Entry 7SKQ (X-ray diffraction, 3.16 A resolution); this record covers chains A and B.

== Chain A (and B) ==
Protein: 3C-like proteinase
Source organism: Bat SARS CoV Rf1/2004
Notes: EC 3.4.19.12, 3.4.22.69; chain B of this document is another copy of the same molecule, construct and numbering; everything in this record applies to it too
UniProtKB: Q0QDZ2 (Q0QDZ2_SARS); residues 2-316 here correspond to UniProt positions 1536-1850 (UniProt number = residue number + 1534)
Sequence (319 residues; each row starts with the number of its first residue; numbers below 1 keep their minus sign (Gly-2 is residue -2)):
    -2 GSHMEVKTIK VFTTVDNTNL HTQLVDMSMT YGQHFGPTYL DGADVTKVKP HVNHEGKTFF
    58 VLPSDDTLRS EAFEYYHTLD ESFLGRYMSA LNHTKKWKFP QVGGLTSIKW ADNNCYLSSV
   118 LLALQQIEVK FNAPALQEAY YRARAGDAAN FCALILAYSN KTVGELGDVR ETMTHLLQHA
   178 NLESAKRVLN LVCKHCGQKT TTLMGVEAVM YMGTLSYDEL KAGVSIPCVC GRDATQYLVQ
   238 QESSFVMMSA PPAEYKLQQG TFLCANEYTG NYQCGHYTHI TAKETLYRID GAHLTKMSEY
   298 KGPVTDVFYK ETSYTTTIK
Unresolved in the structure: -2 to 2, 316 (chain B: -2 to 5, 61-66, 316)
Modified positions: Cys112 (cysteinesulfonic acid; OCS)
Construct notes: expression tag (-2 to 1)
Metal / ion sites: Zn2+ site 1: His90, Asp109 (shared with Cys271(B) of chain B); Zn2+ site 2: Cys190, Cys193, Cys225, Cys227; Zn2+ site 3: Cys271 (shared with His90(B), Asp109(B) of chain B)
Residues lining bound ligands: TTT (5-amino-2-methyl-N-[(1R)-1-naphthalen-1-ylethyl]benzamide): Leu163, Gly164, Asp165, Glu168, Pro248, Pro249, Tyr265, Gly267, Asn268, Tyr269, Gln270, Tyr274, Thr302
Reported in the primary citation:
  - binding site for TTT: Asp165, Val226, Pro248, Pro249, Gln270
  - conformationally variable residues (side-chain flip): Leu163

== Interface between chain A and chain B ==
Residue-residue contacts - 30 pairs, chain A then chain B:
  Ala40(A) - Asn50(B)
  Asp41(A) - His48(B)  hydrogen bond (backbone-side chain)
  His48(A) - Asp41(B)  hydrogen bond (side chain-backbone)
  Asn50(A) - Asn157(B)  hydrogen bond (side chain-backbone)
  Asn50(A) - Lys158(B)
  Asn50(A) - Thr159(B)
  Lys54(A) - Glu162(B)  salt bridge
  His90(A) - Cys271(B)  hydrogen bond
  Lys93(A) - Asn268(B)
  Lys93(A) - Cys271(B)
  Lys95(A) - Asn268(B)  hydrogen bond
  Trp107(A) - His273(B)
  Trp107(A) - Asp287(B)
  Ala108(A) - Asn110(B)
  Asp109(A) - Asn110(B)  hydrogen bond (backbone-side chain)
  Asn110(A) - Ala108(B)
  Asn110(A) - Asp109(B)  hydrogen bond (side chain-backbone)
  Asn110(A) - Asn110(B)
  Thr159(A) - Asn50(B)  hydrogen bond
  Glu162(A) - Lys54(B)  salt bridge
  Thr266(A) - Lys106(B)
  Asn268(A) - Lys93(B)
  Asn268(A) - Lys95(B)  hydrogen bond
  Cys271(A) - His90(B)
  Cys271(A) - Lys93(B)
  Cys271(A) - Trp94(B)  hydrogen bond
  Cys271(A) - Asp109(B)  hydrogen bond
  His273(A) - Trp107(B)
  Asp287(A) - Trp107(B)
  His290(A) - His290(B)  hydrogen bond
Interface residues without a listed pair, chain A (28 interface residues in all): Lys44, Val45, Val49, Gly53, Lys106, Cys112, Tyr269, Gln270
Interface residues without a listed pair, chain B (31 interface residues in all): Met24, Val45, Gly53, Cys112, Thr266, Gly267, Tyr269, Gln270, Gly272

== Summary ==
28 residues of chain A and 31 residues of chain B are in contact, with 12 hydrogen bonds and 2 salt bridges.
Polar pairs include Lys54(A)-Glu162(B), Asp41(A)-His48(B) and Asn50(A)-Asn157(B). Ligands of chain A: compound
TTT. The paper reports a binding site for TTT at Asp165(A), Val226(A) and Pro248(A) among others;
conformational variability at Leu163(A).
Chain A and chain B are both 3C-like proteinase (Bat SARS CoV Rf1/2004); the structure, BtSCoV-Rf1.2004
Papain-Like protease bound to the non-covalent inhibitor GRL-0617, was determined by X-ray diffraction.
